8YVI - chains M and Y of the 15 polymer chains in the assembly; structure by electron microscopy, 2.93 A resolution.

# Chain M
Molecule: Major carboxysome shell protein CsoS1A
From: Halothiobacillus neapolitanus
Reference sequence: P45689 (CSOSA_HALNC); residues 1-98 here = UniProt positions 1-98
Amino-acid sequence (98 residues; each row starts with the number of its first residue):
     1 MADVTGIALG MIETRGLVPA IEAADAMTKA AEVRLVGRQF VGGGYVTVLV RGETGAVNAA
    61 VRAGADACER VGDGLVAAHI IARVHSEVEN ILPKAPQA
Unresolved in the structure: 1-5, 98

# Chain Y
Molecule: Carboxysome assembly protein CsoS2B
From: Halothiobacillus neapolitanus
Reference sequence: O85041 (CSOS2_HALNC); residues 592-869 here = UniProt positions 592-869
Amino-acid sequence (279 residues; each row starts with the number of its first residue):
   591 MPFCTSTPEP EAQSTEQSLT CEGQIISGTS VDASDLVTGN EIGEQQLISG DAYVGAQQTG
   651 CLPTSPRFNQ TGNVQSMGFK NTNQPEQNFA PGEVMPTDFS IQTPARSAQN RITGNDIAPS
   711 GRITGPGMLA TGLITGTPEF RHAARELVGS PQPMAMAMAN RNKAAQAPVV QPEVVATQEK
   771 PELVCAPRSD QMDRVSGEGK ERCHITGDDW SVNKHITGTA GQWASGRNPS MRGNARVVET
   831 SAFANRNVPK PEKPGSKITG SSGNDTQGSL ITYSGGARG
Unresolved in the structure: 591-700, 733-772
Cystine bridges: C775-C793
Differences from the reference sequence: initiating methionine (591)

# How chain M and chain Y interact
Contacting residue pairs - 37 pairs, chain M then chain Y:
  A30(M) with E788(Y)
  G55(M) with W800(Y)
  N58(M) with D798(Y); D799(Y); W800(Y)
  A59(M) with E788(Y); W800(Y)
  V61(M) with I795(Y), hydrophobic
  R62(M) with E788(Y); K790(Y); E791(Y), salt bridge; I795(Y); D799(Y), salt bridge; W800(Y)
  A63(M) with E788(Y)
  A65(M) with C775(Y); C793(Y), hydrophobic; I795(Y), hydrophobic
  D66(M) with R778(Y), salt bridge; K790(Y), salt bridge; R792(Y), salt bridge; C793(Y)
  E69(M) with C775(Y); R778(Y), salt bridge; R792(Y), salt bridge
  R70(M) with R778(Y)
  L75(M) with V774(Y), hydrophobic
  V76(M) with V774(Y)
  A78(M) with I795(Y), hydrophobic; T796(Y), hydrogen bond (backbone-side chain)
  H79(M) with T796(Y), hydrogen bond; G797(Y)
  I80(M) with I795(Y), hydrophobic; T796(Y), hydrogen bond (backbone-backbone); G797(Y); D798(Y), hydrogen bond (backbone-backbone)
  A82(M) with D798(Y)
Also at the interface, not in a pair above, chain M (19 interface residues in all): A77, I81
Also at the interface, not in a pair above, chain Y (15 interface residues in all): H794

# Summary
19 residues of chain M face 15 of chain Y across their interface, with 4 hydrogen bonds and 7 salt bridges.
Among the polar pairs are R62(M)-E791(Y), R62(M)-D799(Y) and D66(M)-R778(Y).
Here chain M is Major carboxysome shell protein CsoS1A and chain Y is Carboxysome assembly protein CsoS2B,
both from Halothiobacillus neapolitanus. Entry 8YVI (Cryo-EM structure of carboxysomal midi-shell: icosahedral
assembly from CsoS4A/4B/1A/1B/1C/1D and CsoS2 C-terminal co-expression (T = 13)) was determined by electron
microscopy, deposited together with 8YVE, 8YVF and 9F0H.
